Entry 5LMW (X-ray diffraction, 1.50 A resolution); this record covers chain A.

Chain A:
Molecule: Nanobody
Source organism: Lama glama
Notes: antibody fragment or engineered binder
Chain sequence (129 residues; numbered -1 to 119 plus 8 insertion-coded residues; the number before each row is that of its first residue; a row labelled like 82A-82C holds insertion residues (82A, then the next letters in order); numbers below 1 keep their minus sign (Met-1 is residue -1)):
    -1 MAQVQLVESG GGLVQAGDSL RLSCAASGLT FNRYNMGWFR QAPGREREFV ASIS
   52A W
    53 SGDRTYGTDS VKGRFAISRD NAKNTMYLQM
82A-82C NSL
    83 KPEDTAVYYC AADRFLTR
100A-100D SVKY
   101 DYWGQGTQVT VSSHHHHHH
Not modelled in the structure: -1 to 1, 114-119
Disulfides: Cys22-Cys92

Summary:
Chain A is Nanobody (Lama glama); the structure, Llama nanobody PorM_02, was determined by X-ray diffraction
(same publication as 5FWO, 5LMJ and 5LZ0).
